Entry 4WCF (X-ray diffraction, 1.93 A resolution); this record covers chains B and D of the 4 polymer chains in the assembly.

# Chain B
Protein: Pteridine reductase
Organism: Trypanosoma brucei brucei
UniProt: O76290 (O76290_TRYBB); numbering as in UniProt (aligned over 1-268)
Chain sequence (268 residues; each row starts with the number of its first residue):
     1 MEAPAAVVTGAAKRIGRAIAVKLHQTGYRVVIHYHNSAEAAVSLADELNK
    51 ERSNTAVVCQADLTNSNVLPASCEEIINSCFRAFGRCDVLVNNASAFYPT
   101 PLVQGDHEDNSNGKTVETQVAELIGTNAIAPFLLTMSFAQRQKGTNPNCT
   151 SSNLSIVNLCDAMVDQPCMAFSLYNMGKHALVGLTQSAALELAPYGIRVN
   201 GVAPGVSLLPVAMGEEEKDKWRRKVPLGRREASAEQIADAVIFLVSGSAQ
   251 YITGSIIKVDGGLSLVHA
Not modelled in the structure: 1, 104-112, 143-152, 211
Modified / non-standard residues: C59 (cysteinesulfonic acid; OCS); C73 (S-oxy cysteine; CSX); C168 (S-oxy cysteine; CSX)
Ligand contacts:
  - 3KN (3-(5-amino-1,3,4-thiadiazol-2-yl)pyridin-4-amine): S95, F97, D161, Y174, L209, P210
  - NADP (NAP; NADP nicotinamide-adenine-dinucleotide phosphate): G10, A12, R14, I15, G16, H33, Y34, H35, N36, S37, A61, D62, L63, T64, N93, A94, S95, A96, T126, N127, L159, C160, D161, Y174, K178, P204, G205, V206, S207, L208

# Chain D
Protein: Pteridine reductase
Organism: Trypanosoma brucei brucei
UniProt: O76290 (O76290_TRYBB); numbering as in UniProt (aligned over 1-268)
Chain sequence (268 residues; row label = number of the first residue in the row):
     1 MEAPAAVVTGAAKRIGRAIAVKLHQTGYRVVIHYHNSAEAAVSLADELNK
    51 ERSNTAVVCQADLTNSNVLPASCEEIINSCFRAFGRCDVLVNNASAFYPT
   101 PLVQGDHEDNSNGKTVETQVAELIGTNAIAPFLLTMSFAQRQKGTNPNCT
   151 SSNLSIVNLCDAMVDQPCMAFSLYNMGKHALVGLTQSAALELAPYGIRVN
   201 GVAPGVSLLPVAMGEEEKDKWRRKVPLGRREASAEQIADAVIFLVSGSAQ
   251 YITGSIIKVDGGLSLVHA
Not modelled in the structure: 1, 105-112, 143-151
Modified / non-standard residues: C59 (S-oxy cysteine; CSX); C168 (S-oxy cysteine; CSX)
Ligand contacts:
  - 3KN (3-(5-amino-1,3,4-thiadiazol-2-yl)pyridin-4-amine): S95, F97, D161, Y174, G205, V206, P210, M213
  - NADP (NAP; NADP nicotinamide-adenine-dinucleotide phosphate): G10, R14, I15, G16, H33, Y34, H35, N36, S37, A61, D62, L63, T64, N93, A94, S95, A96, T126, N127, L159, C160, D161, Y174, K178, P204, G205, V206, S207, L208
Reported in the primary citation:
  - binding site for 3KN: F97, D161, Y174, G205

# How chain B and chain D interact
Residue-residue contacts (83; chain B residue first):
  N65(B) with E117(D), hydrogen bond; V120(D)
  S66(B) with E117(D)
  N67(B) with E117(D)
  P70(B) with V116(D), hydrophobic; E117(D)
  P101(B) with E191(D)
  L102(B) with F132(D), hydrophobic; M136(D); Q140(D), hydrogen bond (backbone-side chain); A188(D), hydrophobic; E191(D), hydrogen bond (backbone-side chain)
  V103(B) with A139(D), hydrophobic; Q140(D); Y195(D)
  V116(B) with P70(D), hydrophobic; F132(D), hydrophobic; L133(D), hydrophobic; M136(D), hydrophobic
  E117(B) with N65(D), hydrogen bond; S66(D); N67(D); L69(D); P70(D); I129(D); L133(D)
  V120(B) with N65(D); I129(D), hydrophobic
  A128(B) with M176(D)
  F132(B) with L102(D), hydrophobic; V116(D), hydrophobic; S172(D); L173(D), hydrophobic; M176(D), hydrophobic
  L133(B) with V116(D), hydrophobic
  M136(B) with P101(D); L102(D); V116(D), hydrophobic
  A139(B) with V103(D), hydrophobic
  Q140(B) with L102(D), hydrogen bond (side chain-backbone); V103(D); Q104(D)
  V164(B) with Q186(D), hydrogen bond (backbone-side chain)
  D165(B) with Q186(D)
  P167(B) with S187(D); L190(D)
  M169(B) with L190(D), hydrophobic
  A170(B) with E191(D)
  S172(B) with F132(D); S187(D); E191(D)
  L173(B) with F132(D), hydrophobic
  N175(B) with G183(D); Q186(D); S187(D), hydrogen bond
  M176(B) with A128(D); F132(D), hydrophobic; A180(D); L184(D)
  H179(B) with H179(D); A180(D); V182(D); G183(D); Q186(D), hydrogen bond
  A180(B) with M176(D)
  G183(B) with N175(D), hydrogen bond (backbone-side chain); H179(D)
  L184(B) with M176(D)
  Q186(B) with V164(D), hydrogen bond (side chain-backbone); D165(D); H179(D), hydrogen bond
  S187(B) with P167(D); S172(D); N175(D), hydrogen bond
  A188(B) with L102(D), hydrophobic
  L190(B) with P167(D); M169(D), hydrophobic
  E191(B) with P101(D); L102(D), hydrogen bond (side chain-backbone); M169(D); A170(D); S172(D)
  Y195(B) with V103(D)
Also at the interface, not in a pair above, chain B (42 interface residues in all): L69, I124, I129, T135, F171, V182, L192
Also at the interface, not in a pair above, chain D (44 interface residues in all): T100, I124, T135, F171, L192

# In short
42 residues of chain B and 44 residues of chain D are in contact; the contacts include 13 hydrogen bonds.
Polar pairs include N65(B)-E117(D), L102(B)-Q140(D) and L102(B)-E191(D). Bound to chain B: NADP and compound
3KN. The paper reports a binding site for 3KN at F97(D), D161(D) and Y174(D) among others.
Chain B is Pteridine reductase and chain D is Pteridine reductase, both from Trypanosoma brucei brucei; the
structure, Trypanosoma brucei PTR1 in complex with inhibitor 9, was determined by X-ray diffraction together
with 5IZC, 4WCD, 2YHI and 2YHU from the same study.
